PDB entry 9J8Z | electron microscopy, 3.36 A resolution | chains B and C of the 5 polymer chains in the assembly

# Chain B
Molecule: Guanine nucleotide-binding protein G(I)/G(S)/G(T) subunit beta-1
Source organism: Homo sapiens
UniProt: P62873 (GBB1_HUMAN); residue numbers follow UniProt; this construct covers 4-340
Amino-acid sequence (337 residues; each row starts with the number of its first residue):
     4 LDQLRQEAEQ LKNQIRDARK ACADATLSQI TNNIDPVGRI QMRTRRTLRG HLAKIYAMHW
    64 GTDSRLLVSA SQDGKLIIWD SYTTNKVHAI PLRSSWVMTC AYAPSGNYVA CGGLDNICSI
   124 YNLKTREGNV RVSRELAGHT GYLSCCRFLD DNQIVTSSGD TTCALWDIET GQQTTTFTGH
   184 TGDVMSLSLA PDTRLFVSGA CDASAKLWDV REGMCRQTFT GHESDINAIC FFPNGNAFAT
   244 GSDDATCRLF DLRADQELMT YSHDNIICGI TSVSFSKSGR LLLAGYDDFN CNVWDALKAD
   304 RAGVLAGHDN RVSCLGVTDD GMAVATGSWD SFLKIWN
UniProt features mapped onto this chain:
  - modified residue: His266 (Phosphohistidine)
  - natural variant: Leu30 (L30F: In MRD42; uncertain significance), Arg52 (R52G: In MRD42), Gly64 (G64V: In MRD42), Asp76 (D76E: In MRD42; D76G: In MRD42), Gly77 (G77S: In MRD42), Lys78 (K78R: In MRD42), Ile80 (I80N: In MRD42; I80T: In MRD42), His91 (H91R: In MRD42; uncertain significance), Ala92 (A92T: In MRD42), Pro94 (P94S: In MRD42), Leu95 (L95P: In MRD42), Arg96 (R96L: In MRD42), 5 further natural variant entries in UniProt

# Chain C
Molecule: Guanine nucleotide-binding protein G(i) subunit alpha-1
Source organism: Homo sapiens
Notes: engineered mutation(s): G203A, A326S
UniProt: P63096 (GNAI1_HUMAN); numbering as in UniProt (aligned over 4-354)
Amino-acid sequence (351 residues; row label = number of the first residue in the row):
     4 TLSAEDKAAV ERSKMIDRNL REDGEKAARE VKLLLLGAGE SGKSTIVKQM KIIHEAGYSE
    64 EECKQYKAVV YSNTIQSIIA IIRAMGRLKI DFGDSARADD ARQLFVLAGA AEEGFMTAEL
   124 AGVIKRLWKD SGVQACFNRS REYQLNDSAA YYLNDLDRIA QPNYIPTQQD VLRTRVKTTG
   184 IVETHFTFKD LHFKMFDVGA QRSERKKWIH CFEGVTAIIF CVALSDYDLV LAEDEEMNRM
   244 HESMKLFDSI CNNKWFTDTS IILFLNKKDL FEEKIKKSPL TICYPEYAGS NTYEEAAAYI
   304 QCQFEDLNKR KDTKEIYTHF TCSTDTKNVQ FVFDAVTDVI IKNNLKDCGL F
Unresolved in the structure: 54-181, 234-240
Differences from the reference sequence: conflict Ala203 (Gly in P63096), Ser326 (Ala in P63096)
UniProt features mapped onto this chain:
  - region: Lys35 to Thr48 (G1 motif), Asp173 to Thr181 (G2 motif), Phe196 to Gly202, Gln204, Arg205 (G3 motif), Ile265 to Asp272 (G4 motif), Thr324, Cys325, Thr327 to Thr329 (G5 motif)
  - binding site (GTP): Glu43 to Thr48, Ser151, Leu175 to Thr181, Asp200 to Gly202, Gln204, Asn269 to Asp272
  - binding site (Mg(2+)): Ser47, Thr181
  - modified residue: Arg178 (ADP-ribosylarginine), Gln204 (Deamidated glutamine), Cys351 (ADP-ribosylcysteine)
  - natural variant: Gly40 (G40C: In NEDHISB; G40R: In NEDHISB), Gly45 (G45D: In NEDHISB), Thr48 (T48I: In NEDHISB; T48K: In NEDHISB), Gln52 (Q52P: In NEDHISB), Ser75 (deletion: In NEDHISB; uncertain significance), Gln172 (deletion: In NEDHISB), Asp173 (D173V: In NEDHISB), Glu186 to Phe189 (deletion: In NEDHISB; uncertain significance), Cys224 (C224Y: In NEDHISB), Lys270 (K270N: In NEDHISB; K270R: In NEDHISB), Asp272 (D272G: In NEDHISB), Val332 (V332E: In NEDHISB; uncertain significance)
  - mutagenesis: Gly42 (G42R: Abolishes switch to an activated conformation and dissociation from beta and gamma subunits upon GTP binding. Abolishes interaction with RGS family members), Glu116 (E116L: Enhances interaction (inactive GDP-bound) with RGS14), Gln147 (Q147L: Enhances interaction (inactive GDP-bound) with RGS14), Glu245 (E245L: Enhances interaction (inactive GDP-bound) with RGS14)

# How chain B and chain C interact
Contacting residue pairs (38; chain B residue first):
  Gly53(B) - Leu23(C)
  Leu55(B) - Gly27(C)
  Lys57(B) - His213(C)
  Lys57(B) - Glu216(C)  salt bridge
  Tyr59(B) - His213(C)  hydrogen bond
  Tyr59(B) - Cys214(C)  hydrogen bond
  Gln75(B) - Cys214(C)  hydrogen bond (side chain-backbone)
  Lys78(B) - Leu23(C)
  Ile80(B) - Leu23(C)  hydrophobic
  Asn88(B) - Val13(C)
  Asn88(B) - Ser16(C)
  Lys89(B) - Ser16(C)
  Lys89(B) - Ile19(C)
  Lys89(B) - Asp20(C)  salt bridge
  Val90(B) - Arg15(C)  hydrogen bond (backbone-side chain)
  His91(B) - Arg15(C)
  Ala92(B) - Ile19(C)  hydrophobic
  Trp99(B) - Ile184(C)
  Trp99(B) - Phe199(C)  hydrophobic
  Trp99(B) - Cys214(C)
  Trp99(B) - Phe215(C)  hydrophobic
  Leu117(B) - Ile184(C)
  Leu117(B) - Gln204(C)  hydrogen bond (backbone-side chain)
  Asn119(B) - Thr182(C)  hydrogen bond (side chain-backbone)
  Asn119(B) - Gly183(C)
  Asn119(B) - Gln204(C)
  Gly144(B) - Gln204(C)
  Tyr145(B) - Gln204(C)  hydrogen bond (backbone-side chain)
  Tyr145(B) - Ser206(C)
  Tyr145(B) - Lys210(C)
  Asp186(B) - Ser206(C)
  Asp186(B) - Glu207(C)
  Met188(B) - Lys210(C)
  Asp228(B) - Lys209(C)  salt bridge
  Asp228(B) - Lys210(C)  salt bridge
  Asn230(B) - Lys210(C)
  Arg314(B) - Trp258(C)
  Trp332(B) - Trp258(C)  hydrophobic
Other interface residues (no listed pair), chain B (28 interface residues in all): Met101, Asp118, Gly162, Cys204, Asp246
Other interface residues (no listed pair), chain C (25 interface residues in all): Ala12, Asp26, Lys35, Trp211

# Summary
Chain B and chain C form an interface of 28 and 25 residues respectively; the contacts include 7 hydrogen
bonds and 4 salt bridges. Polar contacts include Lys57(B)-Glu216(C), Lys89(B)-Asp20(C) and
Asp228(B)-Lys209(C).
Here chain B is Guanine nucleotide-binding protein G(I)/G(S)/G(T) subunit beta-1 and chain C is Guanine
nucleotide-binding protein G(i) subunit alpha-1, both from Homo sapiens. Entry 9J8Z (Cryo-EM structure of
human HCAR1-Gi complex without ligand (apo state)) was determined by electron microscopy (same publication as
9IZA, 9IZC and 9IZD).
